PDB entry 4RKW | X-ray diffraction, 1.50 A resolution | chain A

[Chain A]
Protein: Protein DJ-1
Organism: Homo sapiens
Notes: EC 3.4.-.-
UniProt: Q99497 (PARK7_HUMAN); residue numbers follow UniProt; this construct covers 1-189
Sequence (189 residues; each row starts with the number of its first residue):
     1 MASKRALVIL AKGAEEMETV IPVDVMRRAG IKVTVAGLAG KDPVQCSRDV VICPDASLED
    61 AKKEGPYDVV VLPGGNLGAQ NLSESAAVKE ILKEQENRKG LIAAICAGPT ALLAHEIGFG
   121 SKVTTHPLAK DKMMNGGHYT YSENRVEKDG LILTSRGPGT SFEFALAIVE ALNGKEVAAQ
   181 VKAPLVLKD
Not modelled in the structure: 1-2, 189
Swiss-Prot annotation at these positions:
  - active site: Cys-106 (Nucleophile), His-126
  - site: Asp-149, Gly-150 (Cleavage)
  - modified residue: Ala-2 (N-acetylalanine), Tyr-67 (Phosphotyrosine), Cys-106 (Cysteine sulfinic acid (-SO2H)), Lys-148 (N6-acetyllysine), Lys-182 (N6-succinyllysine)
  - lipidation (S-palmitoyl cysteine): Cys-46, Cys-53, Cys-106
  - cross-link: Lys-130 (Glycyl lysine isopeptide (Lys-Gly) (interchain with G-Cter in SUMO))
  - natural variant: Leu-10 (L10P: In PARK7; uncertain significance), Met-26 (M26I: In PARK7), Ala-39 (A39S: Found in early-onset Parkinson disease with digenic inheritance), Gln-45 (deletion: In PARK7), Glu-64 (E64D: In PARK7), Ala-104 (A104T: In PARK7), Asp-149 (D149A: In PARK7), Glu-163 (E163K: In PARK7; uncertain significance), Leu-166 (L166P: In PARK7)
  - mutagenesis: Leu-10 (L10P: Abolishes detoxification activity on methylglyocal-adducted CoA), Glu-18 (E18A: Strongly decreases enzymatic activity. Almost abolishes detoxification activity on methylglyocal-adducted CoA; E18D: Strongly decreases enzymatic activity ...), Cys-46 (C46A: Reduces protein stability. No effect on oxidation; C46A: Reduces protein stability. No effect on oxidation. Reduced localization in lipid rafts; when associated with A-106 ...), Val-51 (V51A: Disrupts dimer formation and strongly reduces ability to eliminate hydrogen peroxide), Cys-53 (C53A: Strongly reduces chaperone activity and ability to eliminate hydrogen peroxide; C53S: No effect on mitochondrial translocation neither on deglycase activity), Cys-106 (C106A: Abolishes enzymatic activity. Abolishes oxidation, association with mitochondria and protease activity. No effect on chaperone activity. Reduces binding to OTUD7B ...), His-126 (H126A: Strongly decreases enzymatic activity), Lys-130 (K130R: Partially compensates for loss of stability; when associated with P-166), Ala-179 (A179T: No effect on detoxification activity on methylglyocal-adducted CoA)

[Overview]
Curated annotation (UniProt) lists active-site residues Cys-106 and His-126 and 9 mutagenesis sites.
Chain A is Protein DJ-1 (Homo sapiens); the structure, Crystal structure of DJ-1, was determined by X-ray
diffraction, deposited together with 4RKY.
